Entry 7NKJ (electron microscopy, 2.17 A resolution); this record covers chains C and D of the 7 polymer chains in the assembly.

[Chain C]
Molecule: ATP synthase subunit alpha
Source organism: Mycolicibacterium smegmatis (strain ATCC 700084 / mc(2)155)
Notes: EC 7.1.2.2
Reference sequence: A0R202 (ATPA_MYCS2); residues 1-548 here = UniProt positions 1-548
Amino-acid sequence (548 residues; row label = number of the first residue in the row):
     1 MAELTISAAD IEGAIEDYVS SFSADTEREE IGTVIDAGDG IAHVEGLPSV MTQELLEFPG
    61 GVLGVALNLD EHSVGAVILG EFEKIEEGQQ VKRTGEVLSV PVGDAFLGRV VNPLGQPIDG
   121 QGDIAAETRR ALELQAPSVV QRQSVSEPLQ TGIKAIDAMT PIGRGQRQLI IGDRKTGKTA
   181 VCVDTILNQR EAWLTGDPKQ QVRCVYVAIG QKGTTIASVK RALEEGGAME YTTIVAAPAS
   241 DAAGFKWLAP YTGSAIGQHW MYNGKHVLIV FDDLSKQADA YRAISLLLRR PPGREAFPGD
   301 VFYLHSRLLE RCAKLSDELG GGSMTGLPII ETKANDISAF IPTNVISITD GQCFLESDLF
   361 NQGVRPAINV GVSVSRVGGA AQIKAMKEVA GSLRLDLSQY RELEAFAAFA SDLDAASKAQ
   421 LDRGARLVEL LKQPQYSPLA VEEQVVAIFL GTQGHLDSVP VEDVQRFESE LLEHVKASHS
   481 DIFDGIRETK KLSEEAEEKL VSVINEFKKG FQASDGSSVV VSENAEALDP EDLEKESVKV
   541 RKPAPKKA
Disordered / not traced: 1-28, 515-548
Metal / ion sites: Mg2+: T179 (together with ATP)
Residues lining bound ligands:
  - ADP (adenosine-5'-diphosphate): V374, S375, R376
  - ATP (adenosine-5'-triphosphate): D173, R174, K175, T176, G177, K178, T179, A180, F360, R365, P366, Q433, P434, Q435
UniProt features mapped onto this chain:
  - binding site (ATP): G172 to T179
  - site: S373 (Required for activity)

[Chain D]
Molecule: ATP synthase subunit beta
Source organism: Mycolicibacterium smegmatis (strain ATCC 700084 / mc(2)155)
Notes: EC 7.1.2.2
Reference sequence: A0R200 (ATPB_MYCS2); residues 1-475 here = UniProt positions 1-475
Amino-acid sequence (475 residues; each row starts with the number of its first residue):
     1 MTATAEKTAG RVVRITGPVV DVEFPRGSVP ELFNALHAEI TFGALAKTLT LEVAQHLGDS
    61 LVRCISMQPT DGLVRGVEVT DTGASISVPV GDGVKGHVFN ALGDCLDDPG YGKDFEHWSI
   121 HRKPPAFSDL EPRTEMLETG LKVVDLLTPY VRGGKIALFG GAGVGKTVLI QEMINRIARN
   181 FGGTSVFAGV GERTREGNDL WVELADANVL KDTALVFGQM DEPPGTRMRV ALSALTMAEF
   241 FRDEQGQDVL LFIDNIFRFT QAGSEVSTLL GRMPSAVGYQ PTLADEMGEL QERITSTRGR
   301 SITSMQAVYV PADDYTDPAP ATTFAHLDAT TELSRAVFSK GIFPAVDPLA SSSTILDPAI
   361 VGDEHYRVAQ EVIRILQRYK DLQDIIAILG IDELSEEDKQ LVNRARRIER FLSQNMMAAE
   421 QFTGQPGSTV PLKETIEAFD KLTKGEFDHL PEQAFFLIGG LDDLAKKAES LGAKL
Disordered / not traced: 1-7, 475
Metal / ion sites: Mg2+: T167 (together with ADP)
Residues lining bound ligands: ADP (adenosine-5'-diphosphate): G161, A162, G163, V164, G165, K166, T167, V168, E196, F338, F343, M416, A419, F422, T423

[Interface between chain C and chain D]
Pairs across the interface (116; chain C residue first):
  G46(C) - R75(D)  hydrogen bond (backbone-side chain)
  L47(C) - R75(D)  hydrogen bond (backbone-side chain)
  P48(C) - R75(D)
  S49(C) - V74(D)
  V50(C) - V74(D)
  V50(C) - R75(D)
  M51(C) - F42(D)  hydrophobic
  M51(C) - G72(D)
  M51(C) - L73(D)
  M51(C) - V74(D)  hydrophobic
  T52(C) - I15(D)
  T52(C) - T70(D)
  T52(C) - D71(D)
  T52(C) - G72(D)  hydrogen bond (backbone-backbone)
  T52(C) - L73(D)  hydrogen bond (backbone-backbone)
  Q53(C) - D71(D)
  N68(C) - I15(D)
  L69(C) - R14(D)
  L69(C) - I15(D)  hydrogen bond (backbone-backbone)
  L69(C) - R75(D)
  D70(C) - V13(D)
  D70(C) - R14(D)
  D70(C) - R75(D)  hydrogen bond (backbone-side chain)
  E71(C) - V13(D)  hydrogen bond (backbone-backbone)
  E71(C) - R14(D)  salt bridge
  S73(C) - R75(D)
  V74(C) - R75(D)
  G95(C) - F42(D)
  E96(C) - F42(D)
  V97(C) - F42(D)  hydrophobic
  V97(C) - L45(D)  hydrophobic
  E133(C) - L45(D)
  E133(C) - D71(D)
  A136(C) - D221(D)
  P137(C) - T194(D)
  S138(C) - T194(D)
  V139(C) - T194(D)
  V139(C) - G197(D)
  V139(C) - N198(D)  hydrogen bond (backbone-side chain)
  V139(C) - F217(D)  hydrophobic
  V140(C) - L106(D)
  V140(C) - W201(D)  hydrophobic
  R142(C) - T194(D)
  R142(C) - N198(D)  hydrogen bond (backbone-side chain)
  Q143(C) - N198(D)
  S144(C) - N198(D)
  S144(C) - D199(D)
  V145(C) - R195(D)
  R167(C) - R193(D)
  P291(C) - T268(D)
  R294(C) - V277(D)
  G299(C) - E265(D)
  F302(C) - R258(D)
  F302(C) - Q261(D)
  F302(C) - E265(D)
  Y303(C) - D221(D)
  Y303(C) - E222(D)
  Y303(C) - P223(D)  hydrophobic
  Y303(C) - R227(D)
  Y303(C) - E265(D)
  S306(C) - M220(D)  hydrogen bond (side chain-backbone)
  S306(C) - D221(D)
  E310(C) - E192(D)
  E310(C) - R193(D)
  E310(C) - T194(D)  hydrogen bond
  E310(C) - M220(D)
  E310(C) - D221(D)
  S338(C) - A312(D)  hydrogen bond (side chain-backbone)
  T343(C) - Y309(D)
  T343(C) - A312(D)
  I346(C) - A162(D)  hydrophobic
  I346(C) - R193(D)
  S347(C) - R193(D)  hydrogen bond (backbone-side chain)
  S347(C) - M220(D)
  S347(C) - R258(D)  hydrogen bond
  I348(C) - R193(D)  hydrogen bond (backbone-side chain)
  I348(C) - M220(D)  hydrophobic
  T349(C) - R193(D)  hydrogen bond (backbone-side chain)
  D350(C) - R193(D)  salt bridge
  D350(C) - R195(D)  salt bridge
  G371(C) - F338(D)
  G371(C) - S339(D)
  R376(C) - G163(D)
  R376(C) - R193(D)
  R376(C) - R195(D)
  R376(C) - F422(D)
  G378(C) - Q421(D)
  G379(C) - Q421(D)  hydrogen bond (backbone-backbone)
  G391(C) - F422(D)
  G391(C) - T423(D)
  R394(C) - F338(D)
  R394(C) - F343(D)
  L395(C) - G341(D)
  L395(C) - F343(D)  hydrophobic
  L395(C) - T423(D)
  L395(C) - L457(D)  hydrophobic
  S398(C) - S339(D)
  S398(C) - K340(D)
  S398(C) - G341(D)
  Q399(C) - K340(D)  hydrogen bond (side chain-backbone)
  Q399(C) - R410(D)  hydrogen bond
  Q399(C) - Q453(D)  hydrogen bond
  Q399(C) - F456(D)
  E402(C) - K340(D)
  E402(C) - R406(D)  salt bridge
  E402(C) - R410(D)  salt bridge
  L403(C) - R406(D)
  L403(C) - E452(D)
  F406(C) - I386(D)  hydrophobic
  F406(C) - R406(D)
  F409(C) - A387(D)
  F409(C) - I388(D)
  S411(C) - D392(D)  hydrogen bond
  A416(C) - P451(D)  hydrophobic
  A416(C) - Q453(D)
  Q420(C) - Q453(D)  hydrogen bond
Interface residues without a listed pair, chain C (69 interface residues in all): L67, L134, R290, D300, R307, V372, V374, S375, V377, S392, S417
Interface residues without a listed pair, chain D (68 interface residues in all): G17, A44, P69, V98, D107, Q219, L269, G278, R335, I342, Y379, G390, I391, V402

[Summary]
The interface between chain C and chain D involves 69 residues on one side and 68 on the other, with 22
hydrogen bonds and 5 salt bridges. Among the polar pairs are E71(C)-R14(D), D350(C)-R193(D) and
D350(C)-R195(D). ADP is bound between chain C and chain D.
Here chain C is ATP synthase subunit alpha and chain D is ATP synthase subunit beta, both from
Mycolicibacterium smegmatis (strain ATCC 700084 / mc(2)155). Entry 7NKJ (Mycobacterium smegmatis ATP synthase
F1 state 3) was determined by electron microscopy (same publication as 7NJK, 7NJL, 7NJM, 7NJN, 7NJO, 7NJP and
20 further entries).
